PDB entry 6FHS | electron microscopy, 3.75 A resolution | chains C and G of the 10 polymer chains in the assembly

# Chain C
Molecule: RuvB-like helicase
Source organism: Chaetomium thermophilum var. thermophilum DSM 1495
Notes: EC 3.6.4.12
Reference sequence: G0RYI5 (G0RYI5_CHATD); residue numbers follow UniProt; this construct covers 1-462
Chain sequence (462 residues; each row starts with the number of its first residue):
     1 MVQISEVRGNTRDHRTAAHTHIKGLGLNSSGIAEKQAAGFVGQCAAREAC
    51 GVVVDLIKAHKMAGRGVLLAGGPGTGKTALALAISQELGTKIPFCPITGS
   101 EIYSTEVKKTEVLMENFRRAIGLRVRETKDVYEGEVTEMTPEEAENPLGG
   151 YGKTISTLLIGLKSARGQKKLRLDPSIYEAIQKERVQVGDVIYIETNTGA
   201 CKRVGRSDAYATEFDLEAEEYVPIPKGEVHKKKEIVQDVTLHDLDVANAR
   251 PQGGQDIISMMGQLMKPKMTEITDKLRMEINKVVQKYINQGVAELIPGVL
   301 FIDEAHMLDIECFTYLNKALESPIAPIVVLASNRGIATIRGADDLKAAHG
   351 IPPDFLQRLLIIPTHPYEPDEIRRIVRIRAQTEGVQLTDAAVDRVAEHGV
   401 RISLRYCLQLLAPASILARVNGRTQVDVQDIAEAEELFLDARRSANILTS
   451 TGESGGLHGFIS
Not modelled in the structure: 1-3
Residues lining bound ligands: ADP (adenosine-5'-diphosphate): Ala18, His19, His21, Gly39, Phe40, Val41, Gln43, Gly72, Pro73, Gly74, Thr75, Gly76, Lys77, Thr78, Ala79, Tyr367, Ile375, Leu404, Arg405, Leu408

# Chain G
Molecule: Ino80
Source organism: Chaetomium thermophilum var. thermophilum DSM 1495
Chain sequence (1107 residues; row label = number of the first residue in the row):
   750 MTDSYATKASNLKKTAILASKEAKRWQLRTNKGTKDLQARAKRVMRDMMG
   800 FWKRNEREERDLRKAAERLELENARKEEADREAARQRRKLNFLISQTELY
   850 SHFISKKIKTHEVERSTDHPDVATDEKDKIPEPTLNINVPEPTGPIAPKV
   900 TDFNSLDFDNEDESALQAAAMANAQNAIAEAQKKAREFNKDETKLDEDGE
   950 MNFQHPELTEFEVAQPKLLNCQLKEYQLKGLNWLVNLYEQGINGILADEM
  1000 GLGKTVQSISVMAYLAERYDIWGPFLVVAPASTLHNWQQEVSKFVPDFKV
  1050 LPYWGTAADRKVLRKFWDRKHTTYKKDSPFHVMITSYQLVVSDVAYFQKM
  1100 KWQYMILDEAQAIKSSQSSRWKCLLGFHCRNRLLLTGTPIQNNMQELWAL
  1150 LHFIMPSLFDSHDEFSEWFSKDIESHAQSNTKLNEDQLKRLHMILKPFML
  1200 RRVKKHVQKELGDKIEIDVFCELSYRQRAMYQSLRNQISIMDLIEKATVG
  1250 DNEDSATLMNLVMQFRKVCNHPDLFERADTSSPFFCGHFAETGSFLREGT
  1300 NVALGYSTRSLVEYRLPRLIWCDGGRLDKPGPGNLVAGFRSKYLNHMMNI
  1350 WTPENIRSSLEGIENFTWLRFVDTSLQEAYRASHTDVFARAVDLASKQNR
  1400 LGHMQIVYDEPEDKKWTPVHALFQICERENPKAVAEITTEGVLRDLMNIA
  1450 RVKYRELGLCRLEKAARPRASAPPIEVVCDSRSAVIERENIMFHPAMRKA
  1500 LFGPTPSEIKEASFGPRPVTLYPPRALLPAPDHDKQRFTNITVPSMARFV
  1550 TDSGKLAKLDELLRELKEGGHRVLLYFQMTRMIDLMEEYLTYRNYKYCRL
  1600 DGSTKLEDRRDTVADFQTRPEIFIFLLSTRAGGLGINLTTADTVIFYDSD
  1650 WNPTIDSQAMDRAHRLGQTKQVTVYRLITRGTIEERIRKRALQKEEVQRV
  1700 VITGTGSVDFSGRRPPENRNRDIAMWLADDEQAEMIERREKELIESGEYD
  1750 KIMQQRRKGGKRKRGAANGDTVPSLEDMYHEGEGHFDDNKGSGAATPVDA
  1800 DSLGRGGKRKKAGGSKKAKTTKQRLAIADGEIDDGEIDIDYKDDDDKGTD
  1850 YKDDDDK
Not modelled in the structure: 750-1277, 1545-1856

# Chain C / chain G interface
Residue-residue contacts - 74 pairs, chain C then chain G:
  Val125(C) - Val1441(G)  hydrophobic
  Glu127(C) - Glu1439(G)
  Glu127(C) - Val1441(G)
  Thr128(C) - Thr1437(G)
  Thr128(C) - Thr1438(G)  hydrogen bond
  Lys129(C) - Gln1404(G)
  Lys129(C) - Ile1405(G)  hydrogen bond (side chain-backbone)
  Lys129(C) - Asp1408(G)  salt bridge
  Asp130(C) - Thr1438(G)
  Val131(C) - Ile1436(G)  hydrophobic
  Glu133(C) - Val1406(G)
  Lys183(C) - Gln1397(G)
  Glu184(C) - Gln1397(G)
  Arg185(C) - Thr1519(G)
  Tyr193(C) - His1402(G)  hydrogen bond
  Tyr193(C) - Ile1405(G)  hydrophobic
  Tyr193(C) - Val1406(G)  hydrophobic
  Tyr193(C) - Ile1436(G)  hydrophobic
  Asn197(C) - Ile1436(G)
  Asn197(C) - Thr1437(G)  hydrogen bond (side chain-backbone)
  Asn197(C) - Arg1443(G)
  Lys202(C) - His1402(G)
  Val204(C) - His1402(G)
  Val204(C) - Met1403(G)  hydrophobic
  Val204(C) - Val1406(G)  hydrophobic
  Glu220(C) - Arg1399(G)  salt bridge
  Glu220(C) - His1419(G)
  Val222(C) - Met1403(G)  hydrophobic
  Val222(C) - Tyr1407(G)
  Val222(C) - Trp1415(G)  hydrophobic
  Pro223(C) - Tyr1407(G)  hydrogen bond (backbone-side chain)
  Pro223(C) - Trp1415(G)
  Pro225(C) - Val1406(G)  hydrophobic
  Lys226(C) - Glu1409(G)
  Lys226(C) - Glu1411(G)  salt bridge
  Lys231(C) - Ile1405(G)
  Lys231(C) - Val1406(G)  hydrogen bond (side chain-backbone)
  Lys231(C) - Asp1408(G)
  Lys231(C) - Glu1409(G)  salt bridge
  Lys233(C) - Asp1408(G)  hydrogen bond (side chain-backbone)
  Ile235(C) - Val1433(G)  hydrophobic
  Gln237(C) - Pro1430(G)  hydrogen bond (side chain-backbone)
  Gln237(C) - Leu1442(G)
  Leu244(C) - Met1446(G)  hydrophobic
  Ala247(C) - Met1446(G)
  Asn248(C) - Leu1445(G)  hydrogen bond (side chain-backbone)
  Asn248(C) - Met1446(G)
  Asn248(C) - Asn1447(G)  hydrogen bond (side chain-backbone)
  Asn248(C) - Ile1448(G)  hydrogen bond (side chain-backbone)
  Asn248(C) - Ala1449(G)
  Gln252(C) - Asn1429(G)  hydrogen bond
  Gln255(C) - Arg1524(G)
  Asp256(C) - Leu1526(G)
  Asp256(C) - Pro1528(G)
  Ile257(C) - Phe1387(G)  hydrophobic
  Ile257(C) - Leu1500(G)  hydrophobic
  Ile257(C) - Leu1526(G)
  Met260(C) - Ala1390(G)
  Met260(C) - Ala1394(G)  hydrophobic
  Met260(C) - Arg1524(G)
  Met261(C) - Val1386(G)  hydrophobic
  Met261(C) - Phe1387(G)  hydrophobic
  Leu264(C) - Val1386(G)
  Leu264(C) - Arg1389(G)
  Leu264(C) - Ala1390(G)
  Leu264(C) - Leu1393(G)  hydrophobic
  Met265(C) - Val1386(G)  hydrophobic
  Lys275(C) - Lys1452(G)  hydrogen bond (backbone-side chain)
  Glu279(C) - Lys1452(G)  salt bridge
  Val283(C) - Leu1445(G)  hydrophobic
  Val283(C) - Ile1448(G)  hydrophobic
  Tyr287(C) - Val1441(G)
  Tyr287(C) - Asp1444(G)  hydrogen bond
  Val292(C) - Val1441(G)  hydrophobic
Interface residues without a listed pair, chain C (50 interface residues in all): Ile4, Leu123, Val191, Arg203, Ile224, Gly227, Glu228, Val239, Asp243, Gln263, Ile280
Interface residues without a listed pair, chain G (49 interface residues in all): Arg1369, Pro1410, Val1418, Lys1431, Glu1435, Ala1499, Pro1517, Val1518

# In short
The interface between chain C and chain G involves 50 residues on one side and 49 on the other, with 14
hydrogen bonds and 5 salt bridges. Among the polar pairs are Lys129(C)-Asp1408(G), Glu220(C)-Arg1399(G) and
Lys226(C)-Glu1411(G). Bound to chain C: ADP.
Here chain C is RuvB-like helicase and chain G is Ino80, both from Chaetomium thermophilum var. thermophilum
DSM 1495. Entry 6FHS (CryoEM Structure of INO80core) was determined by electron microscopy together with 6FML
from the same study.
